PDB entry 6HK4 | X-ray diffraction, 2.50 A resolution | chain A

[Chain A]
Name: Glycogen synthase kinase-3 beta
From: Homo sapiens
Notes: EC 2.7.11.26, 2.7.11.1
UniProt: P49841 (GSK3B_HUMAN); numbering as in UniProt (aligned over 35-384)
Amino-acid sequence (350 residues; row label = number of the first residue in the row):
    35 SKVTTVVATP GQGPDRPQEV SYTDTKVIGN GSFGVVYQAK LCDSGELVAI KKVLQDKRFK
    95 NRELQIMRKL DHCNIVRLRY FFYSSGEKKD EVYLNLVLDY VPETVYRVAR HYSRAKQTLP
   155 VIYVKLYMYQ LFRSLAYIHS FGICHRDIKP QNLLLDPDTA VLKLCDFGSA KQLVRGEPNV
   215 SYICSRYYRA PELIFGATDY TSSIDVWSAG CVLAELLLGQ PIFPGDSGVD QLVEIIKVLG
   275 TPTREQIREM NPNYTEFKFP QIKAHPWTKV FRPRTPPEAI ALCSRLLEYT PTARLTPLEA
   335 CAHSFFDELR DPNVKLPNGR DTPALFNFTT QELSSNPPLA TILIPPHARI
Modified positions: Tyr216 (O-phosphotyrosine; PTR)
UniProt features mapped onto this chain:
  - active site: Asp181 (Proton acceptor)
  - binding site (ATP): Ile62 to Val70, Lys85
  - modified residue: Tyr216 (Phosphotyrosine)
  - mutagenesis: Lys85 to Lys86 (Abolished serine/threonine-protein kinase activity), Arg96 (R96A: Prevents the phosphorylation of phosphate-primed glycogen synthase), Leu128 (L128A: Abolishes activity toward AXIN1)

[Overview]
UniProt lists active-site residue Asp181, 10 ATP-binding residues and 4 mutagenesis sites.
Chain A is Glycogen synthase kinase-3 beta (Homo sapiens); the structure, Crystal structure of GSK-3B in
complex with pyrazine inhibitor C22, was determined by X-ray diffraction, deposited together with 6HK3 and
6HK7.
